8ETS - chains S and U of the 10 polymer chains in the assembly; structure by electron microscopy, 3.04 A resolution.

[Chain S]
Name: Chromatin-remodeling complex subunit IES6
From: Saccharomyces cerevisiae S288C
UniProtKB: P32617 (IES6_YEAST); residue numbers follow UniProt; this construct covers 28-166
Amino-acid sequence (139 residues; row label = number of the first residue in the row):
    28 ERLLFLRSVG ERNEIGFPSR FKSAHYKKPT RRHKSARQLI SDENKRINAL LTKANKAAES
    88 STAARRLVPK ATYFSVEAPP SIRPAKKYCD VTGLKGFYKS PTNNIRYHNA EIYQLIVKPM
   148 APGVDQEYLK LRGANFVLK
Disordered / not traced: 84-93, 163-166

[Chain U]
Name: RuvB-like protein 2
From: Saccharomyces cerevisiae S288C
Notes: EC 3.6.4.12
UniProtKB: Q12464 (RUVB2_YEAST); residue numbers follow UniProt; this construct covers 15-471
Amino-acid sequence (457 residues; row label = number of the first residue in the row):
    15 KSLSLIAAHS HITGLGLDEN LQPRPTSEGM VGQLQARRAA GVILKMVQNG TIAGRAVLVA
    75 GPPSTGKTAL AMGVSQSLGK DVPFTAIAGS EIFSLELSKT EALTQAFRKS IGIKIKEETE
   135 LIEGEVVEIQ IDRSITGGHK QGKLTIKTTD METIYELGNK MIDGLTKEKV LAGDVISIDK
   195 ASGKITKLGR SFARSRDYDA MGADTRFVQC PEGELQKRKT VVHTVSLHEI DVINSRTQGF
   255 LALFTGDTGE IRSEVRDQIN TKVAEWKEEG KAEIVPGVLF IDEVHMLDIE CFSFINRALE
   315 DEFAPIVMMA TNRGVSKTRG TNYKSPHGLP LDLLDRSIII TTKSYNEQEI KTILSIRAQE
   375 EEVELSSDAL DLLTKTGVET SLRYSSNLIS VAQQIAMKRK NNTVEVEDVK RAYLLFLDSA
   435 RSVKYVQENE SQYIDDQGNV QISIAKSADP DAMDTTE
Disordered / not traced: 210-219, 461-471
Residues lining bound ligands: ADP (adenosine-5'-diphosphate): A22, H23, H25, I26, G43, M44, V45, G46, P76, P77, S78, T79, G80, K81, T82, A83, Y359, I367, L396, R397
Swiss-Prot annotation at these positions:
  - binding site (ATP): G75 to T82
  - mutagenesis: G75 (G75A: Lethal), G80 (G80A: Growth defect at 37 degrees Celsius), K81 (K81A: Defect in snoRNA accumulation. Growth defect at 37 degrees Celsius; K81E: Lethal; K81R: Growth defect at 37 degrees Celsius), D296 (D296N: Lethal), E297 (E297G: Lethal)

[Interface between chain S and chain U]
Contacting residue pairs - 22 pairs, chain S then chain U:
  F124(S) - Y169(U)
  F124(S) - Q230(U)
  Y125(S) - M165(U)  hydrophobic
  Y125(S) - T167(U)
  Y125(S) - Y169(U)
  Y125(S) - Q230(U)  hydrogen bond (side chain-backbone)
  K126(S) - T167(U)  hydrogen bond (backbone-side chain)
  K126(S) - I168(U)  hydrogen bond (backbone-backbone)
  P128(S) - T159(U)
  P128(S) - E166(U)
  P128(S) - T167(U)
  P128(S) - I168(U)  hydrophobic
  Y134(S) - E166(U)  hydrogen bond (side chain-backbone)
  Y134(S) - T167(U)
  N136(S) - M165(U)
  N136(S) - E228(U)
  A137(S) - M165(U)
  A137(S) - E228(U)  hydrogen bond (backbone-side chain)
  Y140(S) - D164(U)
  Y140(S) - M165(U)  hydrophobic
  Y140(S) - E166(U)
  Q141(S) - D164(U)  hydrogen bond (side chain-backbone)
Also at the interface, not in a pair above, chain S (10 interface residues in all): S127
Also at the interface, not in a pair above, chain U (11 interface residues in all): T163, L229

[Summary]
Chain S and chain U form an interface of 10 and 11 residues respectively, with 6 hydrogen bonds. Polar pairs
include Y125(S)-Q230(U), K126(S)-T167(U) and Y134(S)-E166(U). Chain U binds ADP. Curated annotation (UniProt)
lists 8 ATP-binding residues and 5 mutagenesis sites on chain U.
Chain S is Chromatin-remodeling complex subunit IES6 and chain U is RuvB-like protein 2, both from
Saccharomyces cerevisiae S288C; the structure, Class1 of the INO80-Hexasome complex, was determined by
electron microscopy together with 8ETT, 8ETU, 8ETV, 8ETW, 8EU9, 8EUE, 8EUF and 8EUJ from the same study.
